9D7Z - chains C and E of the 12 polymer chains in the assembly; structure by electron microscopy, 3.60 A resolution.

Chain C (and E):
Name: Major capsid protein
Organism: Shigella virus Moo19
Notes: chain E of this document is another copy of the same molecule, construct and numbering; everything in this record applies to it too
Reference sequence: A0AAE8YCM0 (A0AAE8YCM0_9CAUD); numbering as in UniProt (aligned over 1-401)
Sequence (401 residues; each row starts with the number of its first residue):
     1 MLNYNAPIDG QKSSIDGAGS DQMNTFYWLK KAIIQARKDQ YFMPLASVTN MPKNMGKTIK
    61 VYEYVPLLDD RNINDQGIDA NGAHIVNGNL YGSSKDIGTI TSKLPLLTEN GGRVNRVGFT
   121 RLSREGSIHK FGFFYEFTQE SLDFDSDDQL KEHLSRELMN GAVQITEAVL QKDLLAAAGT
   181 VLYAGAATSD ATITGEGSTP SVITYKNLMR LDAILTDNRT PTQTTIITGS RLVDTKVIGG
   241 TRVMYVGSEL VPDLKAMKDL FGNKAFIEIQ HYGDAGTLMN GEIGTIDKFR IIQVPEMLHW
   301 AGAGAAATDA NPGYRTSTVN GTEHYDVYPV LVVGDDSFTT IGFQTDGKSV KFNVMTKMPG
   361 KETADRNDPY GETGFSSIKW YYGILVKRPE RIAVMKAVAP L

Chain C / chain E interface:
Contacting residue pairs (111):
  Y4(C) - G56(E)
  N24(C) - N54(E)
  N24(C) - M55(E)  hydrogen bond
  N24(C) - G56(E)
  T25(C) - M55(E)
  T25(C) - G56(E)
  T25(C) - K57(E)
  F26(C) - M55(E)
  F26(C) - T58(E)
  F26(C) - K60(E)
  Y27(C) - P52(E)
  Y27(C) - M55(E)
  Y27(C) - T58(E)  hydrogen bond (backbone-backbone)
  Y27(C) - I59(E)  hydrophobic
  Y27(C) - K60(E)  hydrogen bond (backbone-backbone)
  W28(C) - K60(E)
  W28(C) - Y62(E)
  L29(C) - I59(E)  hydrophobic
  L29(C) - K60(E)  hydrogen bond (backbone-backbone)
  L29(C) - V61(E)  hydrophobic
  A32(C) - Y62(E)
  A32(C) - Y64(E)  hydrophobic
  I33(C) - Y62(E)  hydrogen bond (backbone-backbone)
  I33(C) - E63(E)
  I33(C) - Y64(E)  hydrogen bond (backbone-backbone)
  I33(C) - K387(E)
  I33(C) - R388(E)
  I34(C) - R388(E)  hydrogen bond (backbone-side chain)
  Q35(C) - E63(E)  hydrogen bond
  Q35(C) - Y64(E)
  Q35(C) - P66(E)
  Q35(C) - R71(E)
  A36(C) - R219(E)  hydrogen bond (backbone-side chain)
  R37(C) - R219(E)  hydrogen bond (backbone-side chain)
  K38(C) - R219(E)
  D39(C) - R219(E)  salt bridge
  K130(C) - P105(E)
  K130(C) - L106(E)
  K130(C) - L107(E)  hydrogen bond (backbone-backbone)
  K130(C) - T108(E)
  F131(C) - P105(E)
  F131(C) - L106(E)  hydrophobic
  F131(C) - L107(E)
  G132(C) - P105(E)
  G132(C) - L107(E)
  G132(C) - N115(E)  hydrogen bond (backbone-side chain)
  F133(C) - L90(E)  hydrophobic
  F133(C) - N115(E)
  F134(C) - V114(E)
  F134(C) - N115(E)  hydrogen bond (backbone-backbone)
  F134(C) - R116(E)
  F134(C) - V117(E)  hydrogen bond (backbone-backbone)
  Y135(C) - V117(E)
  Y135(C) - F119(E)  hydrophobic
  E136(C) - R113(E)  salt bridge
  E136(C) - R116(E)  salt bridge
  S146(C) - Y62(E)  hydrogen bond
  S146(C) - R121(E)
  D147(C) - Y62(E)
  D147(C) - Y64(E)  hydrogen bond
  L150(C) - R121(E)
  H153(C) - Y64(E)
  L154(C) - F119(E)  hydrophobic
  E157(C) - F119(E)
  L158(C) - F119(E)  hydrophobic
  G161(C) - L68(E)
  Q164(C) - Y91(E)
  I165(C) - L90(E)  hydrophobic
  I165(C) - Y91(E)  hydrophobic
  I165(C) - P105(E)  hydrophobic
  A168(C) - Y91(E)
  V169(C) - L104(E)  hydrophobic
  K172(C) - T101(E)
  L175(C) - I97(E)  hydrophobic
  R231(C) - R231(E)  hydrogen bond (backbone-side chain)
  L232(C) - G229(E)
  V233(C) - G229(E)
  V233(C) - S230(E)  hydrogen bond (backbone-backbone)
  V233(C) - R231(E)
  V233(C) - L232(E)
  V233(C) - V233(E)  hydrophobic
  V233(C) - T235(E)
  D234(C) - T235(E)
  D234(C) - K236(E)
  D234(C) - V237(E)  hydrogen bond (side chain-backbone)
  P252(C) - M209(E)
  K255(C) - L260(E)
  A256(C) - L260(E)  hydrophobic
  A256(C) - F261(E)  hydrophobic
  M257(C) - F261(E)
  K258(C) - F261(E)
  K264(C) - F261(E)
  I269(C) - I226(E)  hydrophobic
  Q270(C) - T228(E)
  Q270(C) - V237(E)
  Q270(C) - I238(E)
  Q270(C) - G239(E)  hydrogen bond (side chain-backbone)
  H271(C) - V237(E)
  G273(C) - T228(E)
  D274(C) - T228(E)
  P295(C) - K95(E)
  E296(C) - K95(E)
  M297(C) - K95(E)
  L298(C) - K95(E)
  L298(C) - I97(E)  hydrophobic
  L298(C) - I100(E)  hydrophobic
  H299(C) - K95(E)  hydrogen bond (backbone-backbone)
  H299(C) - D96(E)
  H299(C) - I97(E)  hydrogen bond (backbone-backbone)
  W300(C) - I97(E)
  A301(C) - D96(E)
Also at the interface, not in a pair above, chain C (63 interface residues in all): I8, D145, N263, Q293, K379
Also at the interface, not in a pair above, chain E (63 interface residues in all): T49, N50, M51, V65, L67, Q76, T216, D234, D259, D287, L385

Summary:
Chain C and chain E each contribute 63 residues to their interface, with 22 hydrogen bonds and 3 salt bridges.
Polar pairs include D39(C)-R219(E), E136(C)-R113(E) and E136(C)-R116(E).
Chain C and chain E are both Major capsid protein (Shigella virus Moo19); the structure, Shigella flexneri
bacteriophage Moo19 Icosahedral Reconstruction, was determined by electron microscopy together with 9D80,
9D81, 9D82, 9D83 and 9D84 from the same study.
